PDB entry 6SKO | electron microscopy, 3.40 A resolution | chains 6 and I of the 7 polymer chains in the assembly

Chain 6:
Molecule: DNA replication licensing factor MCM6
Source organism: Saccharomyces cerevisiae (strain ATCC 204508 / S288c)
Notes: EC 3.6.4.12
UniProtKB: P53091 (MCM6_YEAST); residue numbers follow UniProt; this construct covers 1-1017
Sequence (1017 residues; each row starts with the number of its first residue):
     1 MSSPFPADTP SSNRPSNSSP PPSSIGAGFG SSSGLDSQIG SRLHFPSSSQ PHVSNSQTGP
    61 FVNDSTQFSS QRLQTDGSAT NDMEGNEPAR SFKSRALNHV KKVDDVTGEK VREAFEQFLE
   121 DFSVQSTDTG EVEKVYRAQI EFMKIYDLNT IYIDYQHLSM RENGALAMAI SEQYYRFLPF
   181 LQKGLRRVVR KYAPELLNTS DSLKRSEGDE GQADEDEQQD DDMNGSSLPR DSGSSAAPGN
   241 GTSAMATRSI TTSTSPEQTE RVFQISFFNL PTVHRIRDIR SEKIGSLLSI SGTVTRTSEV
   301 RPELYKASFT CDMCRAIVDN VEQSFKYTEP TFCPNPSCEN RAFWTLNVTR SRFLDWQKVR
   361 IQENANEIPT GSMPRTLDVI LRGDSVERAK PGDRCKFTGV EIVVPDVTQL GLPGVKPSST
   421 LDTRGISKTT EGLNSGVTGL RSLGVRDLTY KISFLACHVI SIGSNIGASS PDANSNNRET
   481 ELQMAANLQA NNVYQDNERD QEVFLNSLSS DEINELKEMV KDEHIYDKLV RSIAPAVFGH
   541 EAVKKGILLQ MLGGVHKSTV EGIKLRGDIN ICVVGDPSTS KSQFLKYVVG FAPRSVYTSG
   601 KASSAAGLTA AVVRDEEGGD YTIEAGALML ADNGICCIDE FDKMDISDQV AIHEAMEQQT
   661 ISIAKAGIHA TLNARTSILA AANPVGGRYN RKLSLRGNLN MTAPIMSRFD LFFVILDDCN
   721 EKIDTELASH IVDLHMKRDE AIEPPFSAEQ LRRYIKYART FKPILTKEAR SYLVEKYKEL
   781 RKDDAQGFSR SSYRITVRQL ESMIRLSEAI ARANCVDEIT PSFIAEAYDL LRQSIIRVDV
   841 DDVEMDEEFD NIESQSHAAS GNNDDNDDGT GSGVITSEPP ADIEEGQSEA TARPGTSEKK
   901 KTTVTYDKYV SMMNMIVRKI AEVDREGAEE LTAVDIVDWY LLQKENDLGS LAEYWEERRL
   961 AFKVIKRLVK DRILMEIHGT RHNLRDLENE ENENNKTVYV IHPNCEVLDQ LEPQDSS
Disordered / not traced: 1-499, 617-619, 786-791, 837-1017
Bound ions: Mg2+: Ser582 (together with AMP-PNP)
Small-molecule neighbours:
  - AMP-PNP (ANP; phosphoaminophosphonic acid-adenylate ester), molecule 1: Ala536, Val537, Phe538, His540, Pro577, Ser578, Thr579, Ser580, Lys581, Ser582, Gln583, Asn683, Leu727, His730, Ile731
  - AMP-PNP (ANP), molecule 2: Glu657, Gln658, Pro704, Arg708, Val797, Arg798, Glu801
Curated features (UniProtKB/Swiss-Prot):
  - motif: Ser707 to Asp710 (Arginine finger)
  - binding site (ATP): Gly575 to Ser582
  - modified residue: Ser78 (Phosphoserine), Ser249 (Phosphoserine), Ser372 (Phosphoserine), Thr766 (Phosphothreonine)
  - mutagenesis: Lys581 (K581A: Loss of MCM2-7 complex helicase activity)

Chain I:
Molecule: ssDNA, leading-strand template
Notes: fragment: Mcm3-CTD
Sequence (85 nucleotides; row label = number of the first residue in the row; numbers below 1 keep their minus sign (DT-44 is residue -44)):
   -44 TAGAGTAGGA AGTGATGGTA AGTGATTAGA GAATTGGAGA GTGTGTTTTT TTTTTTTTTT
    16 TTTTTTTTTT TTTTTTTTTT TTTTT
Disordered / not traced: -44 to 0, 17-40

Chain 6 / chain I interface:
Contacting residue pairs - 8 pairs, chain 6 then chain I:
  Ser604(6) - DT7(I)  hydrogen bond to the phosphate
  Ala606(6) - DT6(I)  phosphate contact
  Val612(6) - DT6(I)  sugar contact
  Tyr621(6) - DT4(I)  hydrogen bond to the sugar
  Lys665(6) - DT5(I)  phosphate contact
  Lys665(6) - DT6(I)  salt bridge to the phosphate
  Ala666(6) - DT4(I)  phosphate contact
  Ala666(6) - DT5(I)  hydrogen bond to the phosphate
Other interface residues (no listed pair), chain 6 (7 interface residues in all): Ala610

In short:
The interface between chain 6 and chain I involves 7 residues on one side and 4 on the other, with 3 hydrogen
bonds and 1 salt bridge. Polar pairs include Tyr621(6)-DT4(I), Ser604(6)-DT7(I) and Ala666(6)-DT5(I). Ligands
of chain 6: AMP-PNP.
Chain 6 is DNA replication licensing factor MCM6 (Saccharomyces cerevisiae (strain ATCC 204508 / S288c)) and
chain I is ssDNA, leading-strand template; the structure, Cryo-EM Structure of the Fork Protection Complex
Bound to CMG at a Replication Fork - conformation ..., was determined by electron microscopy together with
6SKL from the same study.
